PDB entry 6Y97 | electron microscopy, 4.33 A resolution (low resolution: residue-level contacts below are approximate; hydrogen-bond / salt-bridge calls are withheld) | chains A and H of the 4 polymer chains in the assembly

== Chain A ==
Molecule: B-lymphocyte antigen CD20
From: Homo sapiens
Reference sequence: P11836 (CD20_HUMAN); numbering as in UniProt (aligned over 45-213)
Amino-acid sequence (169 residues; numbered 45 to 213; the number before each row is that of its first residue):
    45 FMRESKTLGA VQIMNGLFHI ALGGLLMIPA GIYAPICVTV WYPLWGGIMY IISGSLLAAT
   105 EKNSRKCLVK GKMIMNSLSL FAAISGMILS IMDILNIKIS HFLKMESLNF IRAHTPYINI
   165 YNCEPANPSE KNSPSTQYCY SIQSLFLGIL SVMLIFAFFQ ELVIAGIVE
Disulfide bonds: Cys167-Cys183
UniProt features mapped onto this chain:
  - region: Ala74 to Ile80 (Epitope 1), Phe146 to Pro160 (Epitope 2), Glu168 to Lys175 (Epitope 3 (recognized by antibodies, including Rituximab))
  - lipidation: Cys111 (S-palmitoyl cysteine)
  - mutagenesis: Thr159 (T159K: Abrogates recognition by some antibodies; when associated with D-163 and D-166. Slight decrease of rituximab binding; when associated with D-163 and D-166), Asn163 (N163D: Decreased binding of some antibodies. No effect on rituximab binding), Asn166 (N166D: Decreased binding of some antibodies. No effect on rituximab binding), Ala170 (A170S: Abrogates recognition by therapeutic antibodies, including rituximab; when associated with S-172), Pro172 (P172S: Marked reduction in rituximab binding. Abrogates recognition by antibodies, including rituximab; when associated with S-170)

== Chain H ==
Molecule: Obinutuzumab Fab heavy chain
From: Homo sapiens
Notes: antibody fragment or engineered binder
Amino-acid sequence (116 residues; row label = number of the first residue in the row):
     2 VQLVQSGAEV KKPGSSVKVS CKASGYAFSY SWINWVRQAP GQGLEWMGRI FPGDGDTDYN
    62 GKFKGRVTIT ADKSTSTAYM ELSSLRSEDT AVYYCARNVF DGYWLVYWGQ GTLVTV
Disulfide bonds: Cys22-Cys96

== Chain A / chain H interface ==
Residue-residue contacts (7):
  Pro172(A) with Arg50(H)
  Ser173(A) with Arg50(H); Trp105(H)
  Asn176(A) with Trp33(H); Asp57(H); Phe101(H)
  Ser177(A) with Phe101(H)
Other interface residues (no listed pair), chain A (8 interface residues in all): Glu174, Lys175, Pro178, Ser179
Other interface residues (no listed pair), chain H (7 interface residues in all): Asn99, Asp102
The authors on this interface:
  - epitope / paratope residues, chain A: Ala170(A), Pro172(A), Glu174(A), Asn176(A)

== In short ==
The interface between chain A and chain H involves 8 residues on one side and 7 on the other. From UniProt: 5
mutagenesis sites on chain A. The paper reports epitope/paratope residues Ala170(A), Pro172(A) and Glu174(A)
among others.
Here chain A is B-lymphocyte antigen CD20 and chain H is Obinutuzumab Fab heavy chain, both from Homo sapiens.
Entry 6Y97 (Structure of full-length CD20 in complex with Obinutuzumab Fab) was determined by electron
microscopy together with 6Y90 and 6Y9A from the same study.
